Entry 6U8Q (electron microscopy, 4.67 A resolution (low resolution: residue-level contacts below are approximate; hydrogen-bond / salt-bridge calls are withheld)); this record covers chains A and B of the 16 polymer chains in the assembly.

== Chain A (and B) ==
Molecule: Integrase
From: Human immunodeficiency virus 1
Notes: EC 2.7.7.-; chain B of this document is another copy of the same molecule, construct and numbering; everything in this record applies to it too
UniProt: Q76353 (Q76353_9HIV1); residues 1-288 here = UniProt positions 1-288
Amino-acid sequence (364 residues; each row starts with the number of its first residue; numbers below 1 keep their minus sign (Gly-75 is residue -75)):
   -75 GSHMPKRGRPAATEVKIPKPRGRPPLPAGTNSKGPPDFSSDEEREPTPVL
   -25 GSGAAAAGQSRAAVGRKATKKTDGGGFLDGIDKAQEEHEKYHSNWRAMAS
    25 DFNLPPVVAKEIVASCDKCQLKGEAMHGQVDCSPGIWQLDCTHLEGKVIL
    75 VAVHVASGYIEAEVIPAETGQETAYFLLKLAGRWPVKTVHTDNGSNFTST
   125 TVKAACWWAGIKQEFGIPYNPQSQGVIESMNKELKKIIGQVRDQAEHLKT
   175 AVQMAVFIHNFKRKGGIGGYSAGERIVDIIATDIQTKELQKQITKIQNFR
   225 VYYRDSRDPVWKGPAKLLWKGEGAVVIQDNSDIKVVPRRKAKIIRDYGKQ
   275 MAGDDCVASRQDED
Not modelled in the structure: -75 to 0, 271-288 (chain B: -75 to 0, 50-55, 271-288)
Sequence notes: expression tag (-75 to 0)
Ion coordination: Mg2+ site 1: Asp64, Asp116 (together with Dolutegravir); Mg2+ site 2: Glu152 (together with Dolutegravir)
Residues lining bound ligands: Dolutegravir (DLU; (4R,12aS)-N-(2,4-difluorobenzyl)-7-hydroxy-4-methyl-6,8-dioxo-3,4,6,8,12,12a-hexahydro-2H-pyrido[1',2':4,5]pyrazino[2,1-b][1,3]oxazine-9-carboxamide): Asp64, Asp116, Pro142, Pro145, Gln146, Glu152
What the authors report for this chain:
  - catalytic residues: Asp64, Asp116 (citing earlier work)

== Interface between chain A and chain B ==
Contacting residue pairs (33):
  Tyr83(A) with Arg107(B)
  Ile84(A) with Arg107(B)
  Glu85(A) with Arg107(B)
  Tyr99(A) with Glu87(B)
  Lys103(A) with Gln177(B)
  Ala105(A) with Phe181(B); Phe185(B)
  Gly106(A) with Phe181(B); Asn184(B)
  Arg107(A) with Glu85(B)
  Trp132(A) with Gln168(B); Met178(B)
  Gln168(A) with Trp132(B)
  Gln177(A) with Tyr99(B); Leu102(B); Lys103(B)
  Met178(A) with Leu102(B); Trp132(B)
  Val180(A) with Arg107(B)
  Phe181(A) with Ala105(B); Gly106(B); Trp132(B)
  Asn184(A) with Arg107(B)
  Phe185(A) with Ala105(B); Gly106(B); Arg107(B); Trp108(B); Pro109(B)
  Lys188(A) with Lys215(B)
  Tyr194(A) with Glu212(B)
  Val201(A) with Ile204(B); Ala205(B)
  Ile208(A) with Glu198(B)
Other interface residues (no listed pair), chain A (27 interface residues in all): Leu102, Trp108, Pro109, Lys173, Thr174, Ile182, Glu198
Other interface residues (no listed pair), chain B (27 interface residues in all): Tyr83, Lys173, Val180, Val201, Ile208

== Summary ==
The chain A/chain B interface involves 27 residues from each chain. Chain A binds Dolutegravir. The Mg2+ site
1 is built by Asp64(A) and Asp116(A). From the paper: catalytic residues Asp64(A) and Asp116(A).
Both chains are Integrase (Human immunodeficiency virus 1). Entry 6U8Q (CryoEM structure of HIV-1 cleaved
synaptic complex (CSC) intasome) was determined by electron microscopy (same publication as 6VDK).
